PDB entry 1RY5 | X-ray diffraction, 2.10 A resolution | chains M and H of the 3 polymer chains in the assembly

[Chain M]
Name: Reaction center protein M chain
From: Rhodobacter sphaeroides
UniProt: P02953 (RCEM_RHOSH); residues 1-307 here = UniProt positions 1-307
Amino-acid sequence (307 residues; row label = number of the first residue in the row):
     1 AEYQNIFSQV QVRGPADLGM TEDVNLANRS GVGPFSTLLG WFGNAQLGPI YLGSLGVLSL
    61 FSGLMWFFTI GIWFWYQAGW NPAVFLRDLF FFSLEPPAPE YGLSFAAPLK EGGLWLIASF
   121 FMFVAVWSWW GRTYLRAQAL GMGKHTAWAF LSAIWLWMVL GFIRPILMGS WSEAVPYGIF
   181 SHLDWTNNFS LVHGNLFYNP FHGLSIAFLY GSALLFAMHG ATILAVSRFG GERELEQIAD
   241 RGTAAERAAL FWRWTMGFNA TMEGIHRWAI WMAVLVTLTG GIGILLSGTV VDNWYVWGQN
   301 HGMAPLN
Disordered / not traced: 302-307
Bound ions: Fe2+: His219, Glu234, His266 (shared with 2 residues of chain L)
Ligand contacts:
  - bacteriochlorophyll a (BCL), molecule 1: Trp66, Met122, Val126, Ala153, Ile154, Leu156, Trp157, Leu160, Trp185, Thr186, Asn187, Phe189, Ser190, Asn195, Leu196, Phe197, His202, Ser205, Ile206, Leu209, Tyr210, Val276, Thr277, Gly280, Gly281, Ile284
  - bacteriochlorophyll a (BCL), molecule 2: Met122, Leu156, Trp157, Leu160, Val175, Ile179, His182, Leu183, Trp185, Thr186
  - bacteriochlorophyll a (BCL), molecule 3: Thr186, Phe197, Tyr210
  - bacteriochlorophyll a (BCL), molecule 4: Phe197, Gly203, Ile206, Ala207, Tyr210, Gly211, Leu214
  - bacteriopheophytin a (BPH), molecule 1: Ser59, Leu60, Gly63, Leu64, Ala125, Val126, Trp129, Thr133, Thr146, Ala149, Phe150, Ser152, Ala153, Ala273, Val274, Thr277
  - bacteriopheophytin a (BPH), molecule 2: Tyr210, Ala213, Leu214, Ala217, Met218, Trp252, Thr255, Met256
  - spheroidene (SPO): Trp66, Phe67, Phe68, Ile70, Gly71, Ile72, Phe74, Trp75, Phe85, Leu89, Trp115, Leu116, Ser119, Phe120, Met122, Phe123, Trp157, Met158, Leu160, Gly161, Phe162, Trp171, Val175, Pro176, Tyr177, Gly178, Ile179, His182
  - ubiquinone-10 (U10): Leu214, Leu215, Met218, His219, Thr222, Ile223, Ala245, Ala248, Ala249, Trp252, Met256, Phe258, Asn259, Ala260, Thr261, Met262, Ile265, Trp268, Met272

[Chain H]
Name: Reaction center protein H chain
From: Rhodobacter sphaeroides
UniProt: P11846 (RCEH_RHOSH); numbering as in UniProt (aligned over 1-260)
Amino-acid sequence (260 residues; numbered 1 to 260; the number before each row is that of its first residue):
     1 MVGVTAFGNF DLASLAIYSF WIFLAGLIYY LQTENMREGY PLENEDGTPA ANQGPFPLPK
    61 PKTFILPHGR GTLTVPGPES EDRPIALART AVSEGFPHAP TGDPMKDGVG PASWVARRDL
   121 PELDGHGHNK IKPMKAAAGF HVSAGKNPIG LPVRGCDLEI AGKVVDIWVD IPEQMARFLE
   181 VELKDGSTRL LPMQMVKVQS NRVHVNALSS DLFAGIPTIK SPTEVTLLEE DKICGYVAGG
   241 LMYAAPKRKS VVAAMLAEYA
Disordered / not traced: 1-10, 250-260
Bound ions: K+: Met134, Ala137, Phe140

[Chain M / chain H interface]
Pairs across the interface - 112 pairs, chain M then chain H:
  Tyr3(M) - Gln194(H)
  Tyr3(M) - Val196(H)
  Asn5(M) - Gln194(H)
  Gln9(M) - Gly145(H)
  Gln9(M) - Met193(H)
  Gln9(M) - Val196(H)
  Gln9(M) - Lys197(H)
  Gln9(M) - Val198(H)
  Val10(M) - Val142(H)  hydrophobic
  Val10(M) - Ala144(H)
  Val10(M) - Met193(H)  hydrophobic
  Gln11(M) - Val142(H)
  Gln11(M) - Ser143(H)  hydrogen bond (backbone-backbone)
  Gln11(M) - Ala144(H)  hydrogen bond (backbone-backbone)
  Val12(M) - His141(H)
  Val12(M) - Ser143(H)
  Val12(M) - Gln174(H)
  Val12(M) - Met175(H)  hydrophobic
  Val12(M) - Ala176(H)
  Arg13(M) - Gly139(H)
  Arg13(M) - Phe140(H)
  Arg13(M) - His141(H)  hydrogen bond (backbone-backbone)
  Arg13(M) - Ser143(H)
  Arg13(M) - Gln174(H)
  Gly14(M) - Gly139(H)
  Gly14(M) - Phe140(H)
  Gly14(M) - Gln174(H)  hydrogen bond (backbone-side chain)
  Pro15(M) - Ala138(H)
  Pro15(M) - Gly139(H)
  Pro15(M) - Phe140(H)
  Pro15(M) - Gln174(H)  hydrogen bond (backbone-side chain)
  Asp17(M) - Pro172(H)
  Met20(M) - Gly125(H)
  Met20(M) - His126(H)
  Thr37(M) - Ala144(H)
  Trp41(M) - Ala144(H)  hydrophobic
  Trp41(M) - Gly145(H)
  Asn44(M) - Glu173(H)
  Pro200(M) - Ile17(H)  hydrophobic
  Phe201(M) - Ala16(H)
  Phe201(M) - Ile17(H)
  Phe201(M) - Phe20(H)  hydrophobic
  Leu204(M) - Ile17(H)  hydrophobic
  Leu204(M) - Phe20(H)  hydrophobic
  Leu204(M) - Trp21(H)  hydrophobic
  Phe208(M) - Phe20(H)  hydrophobic
  Ser227(M) - Gln194(H)
  Arg228(M) - Gln194(H)
  Arg228(M) - Met195(H)
  Arg228(M) - Cys234(H)  hydrogen bond (backbone-side chain)
  Arg228(M) - Leu241(H)
  Phe229(M) - Cys234(H)
  Phe229(M) - Ala238(H)  hydrophobic
  Glu232(M) - Arg177(H)  salt bridge
  Arg233(M) - Glu122(H)  salt bridge
  Arg233(M) - Ile131(H)
  Arg233(M) - Arg177(H)
  Arg233(M) - Leu227(H)
  Arg233(M) - Glu230(H)  salt bridge
  Glu236(M) - Arg117(H)  hydrogen bond (backbone-side chain)
  Glu236(M) - Glu122(H)
  Glu236(M) - Leu227(H)
  Gln237(M) - Arg117(H)
  Ile238(M) - Glu38(H)
  Ile238(M) - Phe64(H)  hydrophobic
  Ile238(M) - Leu73(H)
  Ala239(M) - Leu66(H)  hydrophobic
  Ala239(M) - Leu73(H)
  Asp240(M) - Arg117(H)  hydrogen bond (backbone-side chain)
  Asp240(M) - Arg118(H)  hydrogen bond (side chain-backbone)
  Asp240(M) - Leu227(H)
  Arg241(M) - Glu38(H)  salt bridge
  Arg241(M) - Glu79(H)  salt bridge
  Arg241(M) - Val115(H)
  Arg241(M) - Arg117(H)
  Gly242(M) - Val115(H)
  Gly242(M) - Arg117(H)
  Gly242(M) - Asp231(H)
  Thr243(M) - Ser113(H)
  Thr243(M) - Val115(H)
  Thr243(M) - Asp231(H)  hydrogen bond (backbone-side chain)
  Glu246(M) - Val115(H)
  Arg247(M) - Pro111(H)  hydrogen bond (side chain-backbone)
  Arg247(M) - Ala112(H)
  Arg247(M) - Ser113(H)  hydrogen bond (side chain-backbone)
  Arg247(M) - Gly235(H)
  Arg253(M) - Leu42(H)
  Phe258(M) - Gln32(H)
  Ala260(M) - Asn35(H)
  Thr261(M) - Asn35(H)  hydrogen bond (backbone-side chain)
  Thr261(M) - Glu38(H)
  Glu263(M) - Lys62(H)  salt bridge
  Glu263(M) - Phe64(H)
  Gly264(M) - Asn35(H)
  Ile265(M) - Asn35(H)  hydrogen bond (backbone-side chain)
  Arg267(M) - Tyr30(H)  hydrogen bond
  Arg267(M) - Leu31(H)
  Arg267(M) - Lys62(H)
  Trp268(M) - Leu31(H)  hydrophobic
  Trp268(M) - Asn35(H)
  Trp271(M) - Phe23(H)  hydrophobic
  Trp271(M) - Leu27(H)
  Leu275(M) - Leu27(H)  hydrophobic
  Thr279(M) - Phe20(H)
  Leu286(M) - Leu12(H)  hydrophobic
  Val290(M) - Leu12(H)  hydrophobic
  Val291(M) - Ala13(H)  hydrophobic
  Trp297(M) - Asp11(H)  hydrogen bond
  Trp297(M) - Ala13(H)
  Trp297(M) - Ser14(H)
  His301(M) - Ser14(H)
  His301(M) - Ile17(H)
Other interface residues (no listed pair), chain M (55 interface residues in all): Glu2, Gly19, Gln46, Asn259, Trp294
Other interface residues (no listed pair), chain H (73 interface residues in all): Leu24, Ile28, Glu34, Met36, Arg37, Gly39, Gly110, Trp114, Lys130, Met134, Lys146, Pro148, Val169, Pro192, Asn206

[In short]
55 residues of chain M and 73 residues of chain H are in contact, with 16 hydrogen bonds and 6 salt bridges.
Polar contacts include Glu232(M)-Arg177(H), Arg233(M)-Glu122(H) and Arg233(M)-Glu230(H). Bound to chain M: 4
copies of bacteriochlorophyll a, bacteriopheophytin a, ubiquinone-10 and spheroidene.
Chain M is Reaction center protein M chain and chain H is Reaction center protein H chain, both from
Rhodobacter sphaeroides; the structure, Photosynthetic reaction center mutant from rhodobacter sphaeroides
with asp L213 replaced with asn, was determined by X-ray diffraction together with 1RVJ, 1RZH, 1RZZ and 1S00
from the same study.
